Entry 5LJ5 (electron microscopy, 10.00 A resolution (very low resolution: no residue pairs are listed; an interface is given only as per-side residue counts)); this record covers chains I and A of the 45 polymer chains in the assembly.

[Chain I]
Molecule: Intron of UBC4 pre-mRNA
Source organism: Saccharomyces cerevisiae
Sequence (76 nucleotides; each row starts with the number of its first residue):
     1 GUAUGUCUAAAGUUAUGGCCACGUUUCAAAUGCGUGCUUUUUUUUUAAAA
    51 CUUAUGCUCUUAUUUACUAACAAAAU
Disordered / not traced: 11-53

[Chain A]
Molecule: Pre-mRNA-splicing factor 8
Source organism: Saccharomyces cerevisiae
Reference sequence: P33334 (PRP8_YEAST); residues 1-2413 here = UniProt positions 1-2413
Amino-acid sequence (2413 residues; each row starts with the number of its first residue):
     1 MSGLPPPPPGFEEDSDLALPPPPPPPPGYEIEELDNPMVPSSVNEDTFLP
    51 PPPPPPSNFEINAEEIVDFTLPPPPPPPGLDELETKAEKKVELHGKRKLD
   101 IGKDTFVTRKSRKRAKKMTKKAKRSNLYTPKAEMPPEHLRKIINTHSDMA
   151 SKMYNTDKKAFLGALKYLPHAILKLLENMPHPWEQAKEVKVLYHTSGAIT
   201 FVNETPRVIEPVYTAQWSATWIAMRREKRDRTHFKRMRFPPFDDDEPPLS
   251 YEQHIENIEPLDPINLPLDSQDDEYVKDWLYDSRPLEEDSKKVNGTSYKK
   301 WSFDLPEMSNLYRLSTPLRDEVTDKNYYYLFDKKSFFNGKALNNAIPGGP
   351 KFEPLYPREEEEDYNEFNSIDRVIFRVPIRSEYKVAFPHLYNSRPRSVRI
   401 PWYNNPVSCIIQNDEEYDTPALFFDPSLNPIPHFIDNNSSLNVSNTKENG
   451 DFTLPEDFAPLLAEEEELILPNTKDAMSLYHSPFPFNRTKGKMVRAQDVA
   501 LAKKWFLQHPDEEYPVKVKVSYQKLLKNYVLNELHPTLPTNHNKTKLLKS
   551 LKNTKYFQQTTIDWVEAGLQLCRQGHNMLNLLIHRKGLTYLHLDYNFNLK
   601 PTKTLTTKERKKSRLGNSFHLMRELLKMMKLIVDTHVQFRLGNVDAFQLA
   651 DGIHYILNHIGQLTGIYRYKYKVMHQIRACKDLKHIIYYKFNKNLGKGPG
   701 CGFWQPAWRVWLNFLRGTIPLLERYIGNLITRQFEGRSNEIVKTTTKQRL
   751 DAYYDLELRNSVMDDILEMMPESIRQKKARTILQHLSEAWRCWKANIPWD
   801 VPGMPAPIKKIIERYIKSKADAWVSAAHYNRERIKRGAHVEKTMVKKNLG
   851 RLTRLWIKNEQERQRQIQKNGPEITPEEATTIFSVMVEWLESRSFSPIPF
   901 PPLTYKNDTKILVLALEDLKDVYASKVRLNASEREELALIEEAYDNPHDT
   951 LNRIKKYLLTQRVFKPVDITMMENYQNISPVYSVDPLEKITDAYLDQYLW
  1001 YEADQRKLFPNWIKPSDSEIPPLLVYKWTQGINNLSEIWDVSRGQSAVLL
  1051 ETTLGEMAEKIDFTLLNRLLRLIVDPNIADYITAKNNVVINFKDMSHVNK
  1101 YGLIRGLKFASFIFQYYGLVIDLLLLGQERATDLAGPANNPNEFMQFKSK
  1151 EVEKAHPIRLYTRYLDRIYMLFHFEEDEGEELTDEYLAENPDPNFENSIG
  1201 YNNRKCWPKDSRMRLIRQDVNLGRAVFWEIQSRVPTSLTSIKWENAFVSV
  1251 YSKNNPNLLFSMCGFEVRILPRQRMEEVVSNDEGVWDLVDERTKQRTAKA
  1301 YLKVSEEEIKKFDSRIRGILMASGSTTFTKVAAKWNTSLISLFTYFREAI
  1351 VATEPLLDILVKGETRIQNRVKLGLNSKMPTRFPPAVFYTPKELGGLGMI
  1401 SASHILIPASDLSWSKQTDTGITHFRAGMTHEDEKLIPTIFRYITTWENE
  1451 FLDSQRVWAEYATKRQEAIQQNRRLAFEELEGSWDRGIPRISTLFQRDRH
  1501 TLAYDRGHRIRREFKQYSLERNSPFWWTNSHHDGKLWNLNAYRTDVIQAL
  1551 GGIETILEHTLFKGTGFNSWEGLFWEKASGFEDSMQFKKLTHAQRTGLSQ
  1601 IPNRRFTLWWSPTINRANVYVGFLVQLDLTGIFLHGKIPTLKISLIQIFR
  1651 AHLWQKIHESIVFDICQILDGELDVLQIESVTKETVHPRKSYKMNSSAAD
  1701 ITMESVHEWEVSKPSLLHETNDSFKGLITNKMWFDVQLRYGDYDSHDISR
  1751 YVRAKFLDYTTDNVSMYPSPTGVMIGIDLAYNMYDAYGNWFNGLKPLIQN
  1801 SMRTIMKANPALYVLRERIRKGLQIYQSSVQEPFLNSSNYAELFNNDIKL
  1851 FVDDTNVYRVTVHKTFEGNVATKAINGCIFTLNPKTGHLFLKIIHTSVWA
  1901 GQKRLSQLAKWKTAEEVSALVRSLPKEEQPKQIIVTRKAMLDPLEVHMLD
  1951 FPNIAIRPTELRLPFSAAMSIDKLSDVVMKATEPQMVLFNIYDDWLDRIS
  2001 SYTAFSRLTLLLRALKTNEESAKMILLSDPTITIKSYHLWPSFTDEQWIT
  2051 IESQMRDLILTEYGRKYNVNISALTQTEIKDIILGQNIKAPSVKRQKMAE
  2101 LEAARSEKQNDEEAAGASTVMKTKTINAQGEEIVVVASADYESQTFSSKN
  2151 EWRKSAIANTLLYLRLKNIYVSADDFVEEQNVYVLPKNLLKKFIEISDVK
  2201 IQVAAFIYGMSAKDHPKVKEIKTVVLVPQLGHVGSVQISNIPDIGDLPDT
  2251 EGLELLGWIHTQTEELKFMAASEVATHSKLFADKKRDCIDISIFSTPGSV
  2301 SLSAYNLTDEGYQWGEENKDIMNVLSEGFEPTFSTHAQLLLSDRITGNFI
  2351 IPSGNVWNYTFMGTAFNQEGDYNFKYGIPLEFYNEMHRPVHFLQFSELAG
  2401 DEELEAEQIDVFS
Disordered / not traced: 1-127, 429-455, 1828-1836, 2086-2149, 2396-2413
UniProt features mapped onto this chain:
  - region: Met1585 to Leu1598 (Important for branch point selection)
  - mutagenesis: His1658 (H1658S: No effect on viability), Glu1684 (E1684Q: No effect on viability), His1687 (H1687S: No effect on viability), Asp1700 (D1700N: No effect on viability), Asp1735 (D1735N: No effect on viability), Asp1853 (D1853A: Alters protein folding. Severely impaired growth. Strongly reduced growth at 35 degrees Celsius; when associated with A-1854; D1853N: Reduced growth at 30 degrees Celsius ...), Asp1854 (D1854A: Reduced growth at 30 degrees Celsius. Strongly reduced growth at 16 degrees Celsius. Strongly reduced growth at 35 degrees Celsius; when associated with A-1853 ...), Thr1855 (T1855A: Reduced growth at 30 degrees Celsius. Strongly reduced growth at 16 degrees Celsius), Thr1936 (T1936A: Reduced growth at 30 degrees Celsius. Strongly reduced growth at 16 degrees Celsius), Arg1937 (R1937K: Severely impaired growth. Reduced growth at 30 degrees Celsius. Strongly reduced growth at 16 degrees Celsius)

[How chain I and chain A interact]
At this resolution (10 A) residue pairs are not listed: 16 residues of chain I and 31 of chain A lie at the interface.

[In short]
16 residues of chain I face 31 of chain A across their interface. UniProt lists 10 mutagenesis sites on chain
A.
Here chain I is Intron of UBC4 pre-mRNA and chain A is Pre-mRNA-splicing factor 8, both from Saccharomyces
cerevisiae. Entry 5LJ5 (Overall structure of the yeast spliceosome immediately after branching) was determined
by electron microscopy together with 5LJ3 from the same study.
